Entry 4IFY (X-ray diffraction, 2.10 A resolution); this record covers chains A and B.

[Chain A]
Protein: Reverse transcriptase/ribonuclease H
From: Human immunodeficiency virus type 1
Notes: EC 2.7.7.49, 2.7.7.7, 3.1.26.13; fragment: p66
Reference sequence: P03366 (POL_HV1B1); residues 1-555 here correspond to UniProt positions 600-1154 (UniProt number = residue number + 599)
Sequence (557 residues; numbered -1 to 555; the number before each row is that of its first residue; numbers below 1 keep their minus sign (Met-1 is residue -1)):
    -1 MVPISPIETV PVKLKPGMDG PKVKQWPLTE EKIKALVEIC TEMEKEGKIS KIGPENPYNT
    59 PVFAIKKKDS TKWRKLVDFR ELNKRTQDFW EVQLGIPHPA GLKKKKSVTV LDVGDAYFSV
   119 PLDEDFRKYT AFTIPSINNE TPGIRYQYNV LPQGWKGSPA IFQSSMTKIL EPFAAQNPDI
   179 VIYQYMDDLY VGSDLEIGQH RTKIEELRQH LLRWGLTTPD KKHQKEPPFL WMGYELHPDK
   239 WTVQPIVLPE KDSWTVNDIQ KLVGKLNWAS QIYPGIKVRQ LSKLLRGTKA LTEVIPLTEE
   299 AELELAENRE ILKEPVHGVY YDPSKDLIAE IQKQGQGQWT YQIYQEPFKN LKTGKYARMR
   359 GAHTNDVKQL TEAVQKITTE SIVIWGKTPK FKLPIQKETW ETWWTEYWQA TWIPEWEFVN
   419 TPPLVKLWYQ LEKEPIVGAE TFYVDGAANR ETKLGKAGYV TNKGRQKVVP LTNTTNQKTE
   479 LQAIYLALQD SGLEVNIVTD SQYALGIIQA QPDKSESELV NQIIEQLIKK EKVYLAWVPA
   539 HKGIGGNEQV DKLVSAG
Not modelled in the structure: 555
Differences from the reference sequence: expression tag (-1 to 0); engineered mutation Ala172 (Lys771 in P03366), Ala173 (Lys772 in P03366), Ser280 (Cys879 in P03366)
Swiss-Prot annotation at these positions:
  - region: Phe227 to His235 (RT 'primer grip')
  - motif: Trp398 to Trp414 (Tryptophan repeat motif)
  - binding site (Mg(2+)): Asp110, Asp185, Asp186, Asp443, Glu478, Asp498, Asp549
  - site: Trp401 (Essential for RT p66/p51 heterodimerization), Trp414 (Essential for RT p66/p51 heterodimerization), Phe440, Tyr441 (Cleavage)
Metal / ion sites: Mg2+: Asp443, Asp549
Small-molecule neighbours:
  - 1FD (1-[4-(trifluoromethoxy)phenyl]methanamine): Ile5, Ala114, Ser117, Val118, Phe160, Ser163, Met164, Ile167, Trp212, Leu214
  - Rilpivirine (T27; 4-{[4-({4-[(E)-2-cyanoethenyl]-2,6-dimethylphenyl}amino)pyrimidin-2-yl]amino}benzonitrile): Pro95, Leu100, Lys101, Lys102, Lys103, Val106, Val179, Tyr181, Tyr188, Gly190, Pro225, Phe227, Leu228, Trp229, Leu234, His235, Pro236, Tyr318
What the authors report for this chain:
  - conformationally variable residues: Tyr115, Phe116, Ser117
  - binding site for 1FD: Ile5, Ala114, Ser117, Val118, Met164, Leu214
  - catalytic residues: Asp185 (citing earlier work)

[Chain B]
Protein: p51 RT
From: Human immunodeficiency virus type 1
Notes: EC 2.7.7.49, 2.7.7.7, 3.1.26.13; fragment: p51
Reference sequence: P03366 (POL_HV1B1); residues 1-428 here correspond to UniProt positions 600-1027 (UniProt number = residue number + 599)
Sequence (429 residues; row label = number of the first residue in the row; numbering starts at 0):
     0 GPISPIETVP VKLKPGMDGP KVKQWPLTEE KIKALVEICT EMEKEGKISK IGPENPYNTP
    60 VFAIKKKDST KWRKLVDFRE LNKRTQDFWE VQLGIPHPAG LKKKKSVTVL DVGDAYFSVP
   120 LDEDFRKYTA FTIPSINNET PGIRYQYNVL PQGWKGSPAI FQSSMTKILE PFKKQNPDIV
   180 IYQYMDDLYV GSDLEIGQHR TKIEELRQHL LRWGLTTPDK KHQKEPPFLW MGYELHPDKW
   240 TVQPIVLPEK DSWTVNDIQK LVGKLNWASQ IYPGIKVRQL SKLLRGTKAL TEVIPLTEEA
   300 ELELAENREI LKEPVHGVYY DPSKDLIAEI QKQGQGQWTY QIYQEPFKNL KTGKYARMRG
   360 AHTNDVKQLT EAVQKITTES IVIWGKTPKF KLPIQKETWE TWWTEYWQAT WIPEWEFVNT
   420 PPLVKLWYQ
Not modelled in the structure: 0-4, 215-226
Differences from the reference sequence: expression tag (0); engineered mutation Ser280 (Cys879 in P03366)
Swiss-Prot annotation at these positions:
  - region: Phe227 to His235 (RT 'primer grip')
  - motif: Trp398 to Trp414 (Tryptophan repeat motif)
  - binding site (Mg(2+)): Asp110, Asp185, Asp186
  - site (Essential for RT p66/p51 heterodimerization): Trp401, Trp414

[Chain A / chain B interface]
Residue-residue contacts (117; chain A residue first):
  Val8(A) - Pro52(B)  hydrophobic
  Val8(A) - Glu53(B)
  Pro9(A) - Glu53(B)
  Gln85(A) - Glu53(B)  hydrogen bond (side chain-backbone)
  Asp86(A) - Lys20(B)  salt bridge
  Asp86(A) - Pro55(B)
  Phe87(A) - Pro52(B)
  Trp88(A) - Pro52(B)  hydrogen bond (backbone-backbone)
  Trp88(A) - Asn54(B)
  Trp88(A) - Pro55(B)
  Trp88(A) - Tyr56(B)
  Trp88(A) - Asn57(B)
  Trp88(A) - Thr131(B)
  Trp88(A) - Arg143(B)
  Val90(A) - Pro140(B)  hydrophobic
  Gly93(A) - Asn137(B)
  Pro95(A) - Asn136(B)
  Pro95(A) - Asn137(B)
  His96(A) - Asn136(B)  hydrogen bond (backbone-side chain)
  Gly99(A) - Asn136(B)
  Gly99(A) - Glu138(B)
  Leu100(A) - Asn136(B)
  Leu100(A) - Glu138(B)
  Lys101(A) - Glu138(B)  salt bridge
  Ser162(A) - Pro52(B)
  Thr165(A) - Pro140(B)
  Gln373(A) - Thr397(B)
  Gln373(A) - Thr400(B)
  Gln373(A) - Trp401(B)  hydrogen bond
  Thr376(A) - Thr400(B)
  Thr376(A) - Trp401(B)
  Thr377(A) - Thr400(B)
  Ile380(A) - Pro25(B)  hydrophobic
  Ile380(A) - Leu26(B)
  Ile380(A) - Thr27(B)
  Val381(A) - Pro25(B)  hydrophobic
  Val381(A) - Asn136(B)  hydrogen bond (backbone-backbone)
  Ile382(A) - Ile135(B)
  Ile382(A) - Asn136(B)
  Trp383(A) - Ile135(B)
  Gly384(A) - Thr27(B)
  Gly384(A) - Glu28(B)  hydrogen bond (backbone-backbone)
  Gly384(A) - Ile135(B)
  Thr386(A) - Trp401(B)
  Trp402(A) - Lys331(B)  hydrogen bond (backbone-side chain)
  Trp402(A) - His361(B)
  Trp402(A) - Thr362(B)
  Trp402(A) - Asp364(B)
  Tyr405(A) - Lys331(B)  hydrogen bond (backbone-side chain)
  Trp406(A) - Lys331(B)
  Trp406(A) - Val417(B)
  Trp406(A) - Asn418(B)
  Trp406(A) - Thr419(B)
  Trp406(A) - Pro420(B)
  Trp406(A) - Pro421(B)
  Trp406(A) - Lys424(B)  hydrogen bond (backbone-side chain)
  Gln407(A) - Lys331(B)  hydrogen bond (backbone-side chain)
  Gln407(A) - Asp364(B)
  Gln407(A) - Pro392(B)
  Gln407(A) - Ile393(B)
  Gln407(A) - Gln394(B)  hydrogen bond
  Gln407(A) - Val417(B)  hydrogen bond (side chain-backbone)
  Ala408(A) - Lys331(B)
  Ala408(A) - Trp337(B)  hydrophobic
  Ala408(A) - Asp364(B)
  Ala408(A) - Leu368(B)  hydrophobic
  Ala408(A) - Pro392(B)  hydrogen bond (backbone-backbone)
  Ala408(A) - Ile393(B)
  Thr409(A) - Asp364(B)  hydrogen bond (backbone-side chain)
  Thr409(A) - Val365(B)
  Trp410(A) - Thr362(B)
  Trp410(A) - Asn363(B)
  Trp410(A) - Val365(B)  hydrophobic
  Trp410(A) - Trp401(B)
  Trp410(A) - Tyr405(B)
  Pro412(A) - Trp401(B)  hydrophobic
  Pro433(A) - Asn255(B)
  Pro433(A) - Leu289(B)  hydrophobic
  Pro433(A) - Thr290(B)
  Val435(A) - Thr290(B)
  Thr439(A) - Lys287(B)
  Thr439(A) - Ala288(B)
  Thr439(A) - Leu289(B)  hydrogen bond (side chain-backbone)
  Tyr441(A) - Val254(B)
  Tyr441(A) - Gln258(B)
  Tyr441(A) - Thr286(B)
  Tyr441(A) - Lys287(B)  hydrogen bond (side chain-backbone)
  Val458(A) - Thr286(B)
  Thr459(A) - Thr286(B)
  Asn460(A) - Thr286(B)
  Asn460(A) - Lys287(B)
  Asn460(A) - Ala288(B)
  Asn494(A) - Leu289(B)
  Val496(A) - Gln258(B)
  Val496(A) - Leu289(B)  hydrophobic
  Gly504(A) - Pro420(B)
  Gln507(A) - Pro420(B)
  Tyr532(A) - Asn255(B)  hydrogen bond
  Tyr532(A) - Lys259(B)  hydrogen bond
  Tyr532(A) - Leu289(B)  hydrophobic
  Ala534(A) - Lys259(B)
  Trp535(A) - Leu422(B)
  Trp535(A) - Trp426(B)  hydrophobic
  Val536(A) - Gln258(B)
  Pro537(A) - Gly262(B)
  Pro537(A) - Asn265(B)
  Lys540(A) - Asn265(B)
  Lys540(A) - Val276(B)
  Lys540(A) - Ser280(B)  hydrogen bond (backbone-side chain)
  Gly541(A) - Ser280(B)
  Ile542(A) - Gln258(B)
  Ile542(A) - Leu283(B)  hydrophobic
  Gly543(A) - Leu283(B)  hydrogen bond (backbone-backbone)
  Gly543(A) - Arg284(B)
  Gly543(A) - Gly285(B)
  Gly544(A) - Gly285(B)  hydrogen bond (backbone-backbone)
  Gly544(A) - Thr286(B)
Other interface residues (no listed pair), chain A (63 interface residues in all): Ile94, Ala158, Ile159, Met357, Thr369, Thr403, Ile434, Gln500, Ala508, Gln547
Other interface residues (no listed pair), chain B (60 interface residues in all): Val261, Lys281, Glu396

[Summary]
The interface between chain A and chain B involves 63 residues on one side and 60 on the other, with 21
hydrogen bonds and 2 salt bridges. Polar pairs include Asp86(A)-Lys20(B), Lys101(A)-Glu138(B) and
Gln85(A)-Glu53(B). From the paper: the catalytic residue Asp185(A); a binding site for 1FD at Ile5(A),
Ala114(A) and Ser117(A) among others.
Chain A is Reverse transcriptase/ribonuclease H and chain B is p51 RT, both from Human immunodeficiency virus
type 1; the structure, HIV-1 reverse transcriptase with bound fragment at the Knuckles site, was determined by
X-ray diffraction together with 4ICL, 4ID5, 4IDK, 4IFV, 4IG0, 4IG3 and 4KFB from the same study.
